PDB entry 3U86 | X-ray diffraction, 2.84 A resolution | chains A and B

== Chain A ==
Name: Menin
Organism: Homo sapiens
UniProtKB: O00255 (MEN1_HUMAN), isoform O00255-2; numbering as in UniProt; present here: 2-459, 520-610
Amino-acid sequence (550 residues; numbered 1 to 610; 60 numbers in that range are skipped by the numbering (no residue carries them; nothing is unmodelled there); the number before each row is that of its first residue):
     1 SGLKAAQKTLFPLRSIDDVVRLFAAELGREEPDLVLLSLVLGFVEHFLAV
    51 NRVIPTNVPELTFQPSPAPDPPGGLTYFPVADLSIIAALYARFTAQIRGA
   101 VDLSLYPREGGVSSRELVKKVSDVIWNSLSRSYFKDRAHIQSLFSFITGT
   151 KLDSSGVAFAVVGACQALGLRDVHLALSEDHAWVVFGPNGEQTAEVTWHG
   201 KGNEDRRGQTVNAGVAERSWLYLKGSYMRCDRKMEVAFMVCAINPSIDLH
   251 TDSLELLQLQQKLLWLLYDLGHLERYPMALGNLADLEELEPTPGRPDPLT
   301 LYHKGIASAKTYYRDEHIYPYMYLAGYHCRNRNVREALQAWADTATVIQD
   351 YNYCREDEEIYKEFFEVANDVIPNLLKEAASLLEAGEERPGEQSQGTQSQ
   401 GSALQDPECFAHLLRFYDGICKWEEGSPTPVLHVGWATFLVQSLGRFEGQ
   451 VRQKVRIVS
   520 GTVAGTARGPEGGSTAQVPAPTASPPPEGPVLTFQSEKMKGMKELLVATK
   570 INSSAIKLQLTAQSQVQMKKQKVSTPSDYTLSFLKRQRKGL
Unresolved in the structure: 1, 386-401, 528-547, 582-610
Sequence notes: expression tag (1)
Curated features (UniProtKB/Swiss-Prot):
  - natural variant: Pro12 (P12L: In MEN1), Leu22 (L22R: In MEN1), Glu26 (E26K: In parathyroid adenoma and MEN1), Leu39 (L39W: In MEN1), Gly42 (G42D: In MEN1), Glu45 (E45G: In MEN1; E45K: In MEN1), Leu89 to Ala95 (deletion: In MEN1), Arg98 (R98L: In MEN1), Gly110 (G110E: In MEN1), Lys119 (deletion: In MEN1), Lys135 (K135I: In MEN1), His139 (H139D: In MEN1; H139P: In MEN1; H139R: In MEN1; H139Y: In MEN1), 76 further natural variant entries in UniProt
  - mutagenesis: Ala182 (A182F: Reduced interaction with KMT2A), Met278 (M278W: Loss of interaction with KMT2A and JUND), Asp285 (D285R: Reduced interaction with KMT2A; when associated with R-288 and R-290), Glu288 (E288R: Reduced interaction with KMT2A; when associated with R-285 and R-290), Glu290 (E290R: Reduced interaction with KMT2A; when associated with R-285 and R-288), Tyr319 (Y319A: Reduced interaction with KMT2A), Tyr323 (Y323A: Reduced interaction with KMT2A), Glu366 (E366A: Reduced interaction with KMT2A; when associated with A-370), Asp370 (D370A: Reduced interaction with KMT2A; when associated with A-366)
  - modified residue: Ser543 (Phosphoserine), Thr594 (Phosphothreonine)
What the authors report for this chain:
  - disease-associated variants - A284Q, T344R: decreased stability

== Chain B ==
Name: Transcription factor jun-D
Organism: Homo sapiens
Amino-acid sequence (15 residues; row label = number of the first residue in the row; note: 6 numbers in that range are skipped by the numbering (no residue carries them; nothing is unmodelled there)):
    27 SPGRLFPGAPPTA
    46 KK
Unresolved in the structure: 27-29
What the authors report for this chain:
  - contacts within the chain: Arg30-Pro36 (hydrogen bond)

== How chain A and chain B interact ==
Contacting residue pairs (29):
  Asp136(A) with Leu31(B)
  Arg137(A) with Leu31(B)
  Ser155(A) with Pro33(B)
  Leu177(A) with Phe32(B), hydrophobic
  Ser178(A) with Phe32(B)
  Glu179(A) with Phe32(B)
  Asp180(A) with Phe32(B)
  His181(A) with Phe32(B)
  Phe238(A) with Pro33(B), hydrophobic
  Cys241(A) with Pro33(B); Gly34(B)
  Ala242(A) with Pro33(B), hydrophobic
  Asn244(A) with Leu31(B)
  Met278(A) with Gly34(B)
  Asn282(A) with Gly34(B)
  Asp285(A) with Pro37(B)
  Tyr319(A) with Arg30(B); Pro36(B)
  Tyr323(A) with Gly34(B), hydrogen bond (side chain-backbone); Ala35(B), hydrogen bond (side chain-backbone); Pro36(B)
  Glu359(A) with Arg30(B), salt bridge
  Glu363(A) with Arg30(B), salt bridge; Thr38(B); Ala39(B), hydrogen bond (side chain-backbone)
  Glu366(A) with Thr38(B), hydrogen bond; Lys46(B)
  Asp370(A) with Lys46(B), salt bridge
  Val371(A) with Lys46(B)
Interface residues without a listed pair, chain A (27 interface residues in all): Ala138, Ala182, Met322, Trp341, Val367
Interface residues without a listed pair, chain B (12 interface residues in all): Lys47
Interface features reported in the paper:
  - interface residues, chain B: Phe32(B), Pro33(B), Pro36(B)

== Summary ==
27 residues of chain A face 12 of chain B across their interface; the contacts include 4 hydrogen bonds and 3
salt bridges. Among the polar pairs are Glu359(A)-Arg30(B), Glu363(A)-Arg30(B) and Asp370(A)-Lys46(B). The
paper reports that A284Q and T344R of chain A reduce stability; interface residues Phe32(B), Pro33(B) and
Pro36(B).
Here chain A is Menin and chain B is Transcription factor jun-D, both from Homo sapiens. Entry 3U86 (Crystal
structure of human menin in complex with JunD) was determined by X-ray diffraction (same publication as 3U84,
3U85 and 3U88).
